Entry 3H71 (X-ray diffraction, 1.70 A resolution); this record covers chain A.

[Chain A]
Name: Sialidase A
Source organism: Streptococcus pneumoniae
Notes: EC 3.2.1.18
UniProt: P62576 (NANA_STRR6); residues 317-793 here = UniProt positions 317-793
Chain sequence (477 residues; each row starts with the number of its first residue):
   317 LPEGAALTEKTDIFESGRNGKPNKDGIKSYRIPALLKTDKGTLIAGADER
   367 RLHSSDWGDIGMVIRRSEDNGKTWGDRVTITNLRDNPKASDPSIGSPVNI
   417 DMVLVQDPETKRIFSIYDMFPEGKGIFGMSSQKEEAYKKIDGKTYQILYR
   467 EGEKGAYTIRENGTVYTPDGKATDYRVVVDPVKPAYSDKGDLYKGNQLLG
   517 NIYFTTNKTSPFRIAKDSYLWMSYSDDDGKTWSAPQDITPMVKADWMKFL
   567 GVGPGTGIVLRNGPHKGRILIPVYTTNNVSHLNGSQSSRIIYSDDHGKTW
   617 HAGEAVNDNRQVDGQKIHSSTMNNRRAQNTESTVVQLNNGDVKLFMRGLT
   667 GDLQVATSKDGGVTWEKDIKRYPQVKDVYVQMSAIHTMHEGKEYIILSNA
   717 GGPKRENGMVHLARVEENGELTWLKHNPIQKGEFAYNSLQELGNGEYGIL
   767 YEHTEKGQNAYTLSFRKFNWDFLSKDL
Not modelled in the structure: 317-319
Modified positions: Mse378, Mse418, Mse435, Mse445, Mse538, Mse557, Mse563, Mse638, Mse662, Mse698, Mse704, Mse725 (selenomethionine; parent Met)
Swiss-Prot annotation at these positions:
  - active site: D372 (Proton acceptor), E647
  - binding site (substrate): R347, R663

[Summary]
UniProt lists active-site residues D372 and E647 and substrate-binding residues R347 and R663.
Chain A is Sialidase A (Streptococcus pneumoniae); the structure, Crystal structure of Streptococcus
pneumoniae D39 neuraminidase A precursor (NanA), was determined by X-ray diffraction, deposited together with
3H6J, 3H72 and 3H73.
